6VOM - chains g and e of the 9 polymer chains in the assembly; structure by electron microscopy, 3.60 A resolution.

# Chain g
Protein: ATP synthase gamma chain, chloroplastic
Organism: Spinacia oleracea
UniProtKB: P05435 (ATPG_SPIOL); numbering as in UniProt (aligned over 1-364)
Sequence (364 residues; each row starts with the number of its first residue):
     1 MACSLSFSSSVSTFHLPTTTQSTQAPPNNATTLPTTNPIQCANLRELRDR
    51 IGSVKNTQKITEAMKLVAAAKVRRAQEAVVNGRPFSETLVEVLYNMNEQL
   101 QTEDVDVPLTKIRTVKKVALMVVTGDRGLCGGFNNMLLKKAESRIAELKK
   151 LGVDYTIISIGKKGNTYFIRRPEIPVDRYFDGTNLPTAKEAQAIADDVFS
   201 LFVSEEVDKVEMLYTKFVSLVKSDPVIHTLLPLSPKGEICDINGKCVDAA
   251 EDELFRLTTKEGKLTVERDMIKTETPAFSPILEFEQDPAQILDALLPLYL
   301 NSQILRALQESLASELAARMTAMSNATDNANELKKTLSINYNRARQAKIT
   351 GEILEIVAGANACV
Disordered / not traced: 1-42, 364
Swiss-Prot annotation at these positions:
  - active site: Cys130

# Chain e
Protein: ATP synthase epsilon chain, chloroplastic
Organism: Spinacia oleracea
UniProtKB: P00833 (ATPE_SPIOL); residues 1-134 here = UniProt positions 1-134
Sequence (134 residues; row label = number of the first residue in the row):
     1 MTLNLCVLTPNRSIWNSEVKEIILSTNSGQIGVLPNHAPTATAVDIGILR
    51 IRLNDQWLTLALMGGFARIGNNEITILVNDAERGSDIDPQEAQQTLEIAE
   101 ANLRKAEGKRQKIEANLALRRARTRVEASNTISS
Disordered / not traced: 132-134

# Chain g / chain e interface
Residue-residue contacts - 54 pairs, chain g then chain e:
  Asn81(g) - Asn11(e)
  Gly82(g) - Pro10(e)
  Gly82(g) - Asn11(e)  hydrogen bond (backbone-backbone)
  Phe85(g) - Leu8(e)  hydrophobic
  Phe85(g) - Thr9(e)
  Phe85(g) - Pro10(e)
  Phe85(g) - Leu77(e)
  Phe85(g) - Val78(e)
  Thr88(g) - Leu77(e)
  Leu89(g) - Leu77(e)  hydrophobic
  Gln192(g) - Asn79(e)
  Gln192(g) - Asp80(e)
  Gln192(g) - Arg121(e)
  Asp196(g) - Glu114(e)
  Asp196(g) - Arg121(e)  salt bridge
  Phe199(g) - Leu117(e)  hydrophobic
  Ser200(g) - Arg110(e)
  Ser200(g) - Glu114(e)
  Leu201(g) - Arg110(e)  hydrogen bond (backbone-side chain)
  Val203(g) - Ile113(e)  hydrophobic
  Ser204(g) - Lys109(e)
  Ser204(g) - Arg110(e)  hydrogen bond (backbone-side chain)
  Ser204(g) - Ile113(e)
  Glu206(g) - Lys109(e)  salt bridge
  Glu206(g) - Arg110(e)  salt bridge
  Val207(g) - Arg110(e)
  Phe278(g) - Arg68(e)  hydrogen bond (backbone-side chain)
  Leu282(g) - Pro39(e)
  Leu282(g) - Arg68(e)
  Glu283(g) - Pro39(e)  hydrogen bond (backbone-backbone)
  Glu283(g) - Thr40(e)
  Glu283(g) - Ala41(e)  hydrogen bond (backbone-backbone)
  Phe284(g) - Ala41(e)
  Glu285(g) - Thr26(e)
  Glu285(g) - Ser28(e)  hydrogen bond (backbone-side chain)
  Glu285(g) - Ile31(e)
  Glu285(g) - Thr40(e)
  Glu285(g) - Ala41(e)  hydrogen bond (backbone-backbone)
  Glu285(g) - Thr42(e)
  Gln286(g) - Asn27(e)
  Gln286(g) - Ser28(e)
  Ile291(g) - Asn27(e)
  Ile291(g) - Ala43(e)  hydrophobic
  Ile291(g) - Phe66(e)  hydrophobic
  Ala294(g) - Asn27(e)
  Ala294(g) - Ala43(e)  hydrophobic
  Leu295(g) - Phe66(e)  hydrophobic
  Leu298(g) - Gly64(e)
  Leu298(g) - Gly65(e)
  Leu298(g) - Phe66(e)
  Leu298(g) - Leu77(e)
  Leu298(g) - Asn79(e)
  Asn301(g) - Asn79(e)  hydrogen bond (side chain-backbone)
  Leu305(g) - Pro10(e)  hydrophobic
Other interface residues (no listed pair), chain g (33 interface residues in all): Val92, Asn95, Arg178, Ala188, Glu205, Ser279, Ile281
Other interface residues (no listed pair), chain e (29 interface residues in all): Arg12, Met63

# Overview
33 residues of chain g and 29 residues of chain e are in contact; the contacts include 9 hydrogen bonds and 3
salt bridges. Polar contacts include Asp196(g)-Arg121(e), Glu206(g)-Lys109(e) and Glu206(g)-Arg110(e). From
UniProt: active-site residue Cys130(g) on chain g.
Here chain g is ATP synthase gamma chain, chloroplastic and chain e is ATP synthase epsilon chain,
chloroplastic, both from Spinacia oleracea. Entry 6VOM (Chloroplast ATP synthase (R2, CF1)) was determined by
electron microscopy, deposited together with 6VM1, 6VM4, 6VMB, 6VMD, 6VMG, 6VOF and 8 further entries.
